6BY0 - chains B and D of the 4 polymer chains in the assembly; structure by X-ray diffraction, 2.93 A resolution.

[Chain B (and D)]
Molecule: Catalase HPII
From: Escherichia coli
Notes: EC 1.11.1.6; chain D of this document is another copy of the same molecule, construct and numbering; everything in this record applies to it too
Reference sequence: P21179 (CATE_ECOLI); residue numbers follow UniProt; this construct covers 1-753
Sequence (753 residues; each row starts with the number of its first residue):
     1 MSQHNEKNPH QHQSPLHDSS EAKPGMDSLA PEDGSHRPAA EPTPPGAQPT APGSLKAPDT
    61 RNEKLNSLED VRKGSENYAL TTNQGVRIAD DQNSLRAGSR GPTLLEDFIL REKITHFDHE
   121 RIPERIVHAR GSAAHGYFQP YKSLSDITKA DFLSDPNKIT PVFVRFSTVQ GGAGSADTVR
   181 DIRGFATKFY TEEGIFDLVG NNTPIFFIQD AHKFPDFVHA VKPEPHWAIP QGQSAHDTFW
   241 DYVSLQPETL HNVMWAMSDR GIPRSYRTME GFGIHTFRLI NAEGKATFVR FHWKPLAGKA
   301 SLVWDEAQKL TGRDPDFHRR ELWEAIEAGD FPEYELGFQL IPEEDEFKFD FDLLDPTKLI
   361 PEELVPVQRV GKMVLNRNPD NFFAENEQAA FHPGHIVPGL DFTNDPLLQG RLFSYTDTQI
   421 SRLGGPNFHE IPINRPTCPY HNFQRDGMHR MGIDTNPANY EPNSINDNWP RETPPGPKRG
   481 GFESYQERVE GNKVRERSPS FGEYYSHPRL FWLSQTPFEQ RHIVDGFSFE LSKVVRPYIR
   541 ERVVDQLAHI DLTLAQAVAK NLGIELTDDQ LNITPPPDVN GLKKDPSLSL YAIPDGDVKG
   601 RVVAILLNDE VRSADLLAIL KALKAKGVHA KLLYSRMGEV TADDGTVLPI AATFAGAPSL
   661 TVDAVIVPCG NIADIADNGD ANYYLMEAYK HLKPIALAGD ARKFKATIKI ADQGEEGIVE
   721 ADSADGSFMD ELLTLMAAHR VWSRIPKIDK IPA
Unresolved in the structure: 1-28, 711-714 (chain D: 1-27)
Covalently attached groups: covalent link H392-Y415

[Chain B / chain D interface]
Pairs across the interface - 273 pairs, chain B then chain D:
  L29(B) - P462(D)  hydrophobic
  L29(B) - N463(D)
  L29(B) - S464(D)
  L29(B) - N468(D)
  A30(B) - S464(D)
  A30(B) - D467(D)
  H36(B) - S464(D)
  H36(B) - I465(D)
  H36(B) - D467(D)  salt bridge
  R37(B) - I465(D)
  R37(B) - N466(D)
  R37(B) - D467(D)  salt bridge
  P52(B) - T455(D)
  S54(B) - T455(D)
  L55(B) - T455(D)
  V71(B) - M451(D)
  V71(B) - G452(D)
  V71(B) - I453(D)  hydrogen bond (backbone-backbone)
  R72(B) - I453(D)
  K73(B) - Y440(D)
  K73(B) - H441(D)
  K73(B) - I453(D)  hydrogen bond (backbone-backbone)
  K73(B) - D454(D)  salt bridge
  K73(B) - T455(D)  hydrogen bond (backbone-backbone)
  G74(B) - H441(D)
  G74(B) - T455(D)
  S75(B) - N456(D)
  S75(B) - N466(D)  hydrogen bond
  S75(B) - W469(D)
  S75(B) - P470(D)
  E76(B) - N466(D)
  E76(B) - W469(D)
  N77(B) - W469(D)
  Y78(B) - H441(D)
  Y78(B) - W469(D)
  Y78(B) - P470(D)
  Y78(B) - R471(D)  hydrogen bond (backbone-backbone)
  A79(B) - H441(D)
  A79(B) - P470(D)
  A79(B) - R471(D)
  A79(B) - T473(D)
  L80(B) - H441(D)
  L80(B) - N442(D)
  L80(B) - F443(D)  hydrophobic
  L80(B) - P470(D)
  L80(B) - R471(D)  hydrogen bond (backbone-backbone)
  T81(B) - Y440(D)
  T81(B) - H441(D)  hydrogen bond (backbone-backbone)
  T81(B) - N442(D)  hydrogen bond (backbone-side chain)
  T82(B) - Y440(D)
  T82(B) - N442(D)
  N83(B) - H429(D)
  N83(B) - P436(D)
  N83(B) - Y440(D)
  N83(B) - N442(D)  hydrogen bond
  N83(B) - Q444(D)  hydrogen bond
  Q84(B) - G194(D)
  Q84(B) - I195(D)  hydrogen bond (backbone-backbone)
  Q84(B) - H395(D)
  Q84(B) - H429(D)
  Q84(B) - P436(D)
  G85(B) - E193(D)
  G85(B) - G194(D)
  G85(B) - C438(D)
  G85(B) - P439(D)
  V86(B) - E193(D)
  V86(B) - I396(D)
  V86(B) - F482(D)  hydrophobic
  R87(B) - R479(D)  hydrogen bond (side chain-backbone)
  R87(B) - G480(D)
  R87(B) - G481(D)
  R87(B) - F482(D)  hydrogen bond (backbone-backbone)
  I88(B) - E472(D)
  I88(B) - T473(D)  hydrogen bond (backbone-backbone)
  A89(B) - E472(D)
  A89(B) - T473(D)
  A89(B) - P475(D)
  A89(B) - G481(D)
  A89(B) - F482(D)
  D90(B) - E472(D)
  D91(B) - E461(D)
  D91(B) - E472(D)  hydrogen bond (backbone-side chain)
  Q92(B) - E461(D)  hydrogen bond
  Q92(B) - E472(D)  hydrogen bond
  L95(B) - S484(D)
  A97(B) - V489(D)  hydrophobic
  P102(B) - K493(D)
  L105(B) - Q409(D)
  L105(B) - F413(D)  hydrophobic
  E106(B) - F402(D)
  E106(B) - Q409(D)  hydrogen bond
  E106(B) - L412(D)
  F108(B) - G394(D)
  F108(B) - F402(D)  hydrophobic
  F108(B) - F482(D)  hydrophobic
  R111(B) - L412(D)  hydrogen bond (side chain-backbone)
  R111(B) - F413(D)
  R111(B) - T416(D)
  E112(B) - Q444(D)  hydrogen bond
  T115(B) - I420(D)
  H116(B) - P426(D)
  H116(B) - N427(D)  hydrogen bond
  H116(B) - Q444(D)
  H116(B) - R445(D)  hydrogen bond (side chain-backbone)
  H116(B) - D446(D)
  H116(B) - R450(D)
  H119(B) - I420(D)
  H119(B) - P426(D)
  H119(B) - G447(D)
  E120(B) - R445(D)
  E120(B) - D446(D)
  E120(B) - G447(D)  hydrogen bond (backbone-backbone)
  I122(B) - M448(D)
  P123(B) - M448(D)
  E193(B) - G85(D)
  E193(B) - V86(D)
  G194(B) - Q84(D)
  G194(B) - G85(D)
  I195(B) - Q84(D)  hydrogen bond (backbone-backbone)
  D380(B) - I453(D)
  D380(B) - D454(D)
  D380(B) - T455(D)
  N381(B) - D454(D)
  F383(B) - D446(D)
  F383(B) - G447(D)
  F383(B) - R450(D)
  E385(B) - I453(D)
  Q388(B) - G447(D)
  Q388(B) - H449(D)
  Q388(B) - R450(D)  hydrogen bond (side chain-backbone)
  G394(B) - F108(D)
  H395(B) - Q84(D)
  I396(B) - V86(D)
  F402(B) - E106(D)
  F402(B) - F108(D)  hydrophobic
  Q409(B) - L105(D)
  Q409(B) - E106(D)  hydrogen bond
  L412(B) - E106(D)
  L412(B) - R111(D)  hydrogen bond (backbone-side chain)
  F413(B) - L105(D)  hydrophobic
  F413(B) - R111(D)
  T416(B) - R111(D)
  I420(B) - T115(D)
  I420(B) - H119(D)
  S421(B) - M448(D)
  R422(B) - M448(D)
  L423(B) - M448(D)
  L423(B) - H449(D)
  G424(B) - M448(D)  hydrogen bond (backbone-side chain)
  P426(B) - H116(D)
  P426(B) - H119(D)
  N427(B) - H116(D)  hydrogen bond
  N427(B) - H449(D)  hydrogen bond (backbone-side chain)
  F428(B) - H449(D)
  H429(B) - N83(D)
  H429(B) - Q84(D)
  E430(B) - M451(D)
  I431(B) - H449(D)
  P432(B) - M451(D)
  P436(B) - N83(D)
  P436(B) - Q84(D)
  C438(B) - G85(D)
  P439(B) - G85(D)
  Y440(B) - K73(D)  hydrogen bond (backbone-side chain)
  Y440(B) - T81(D)
  Y440(B) - T82(D)
  H441(B) - K73(D)
  H441(B) - G74(D)
  H441(B) - Y78(D)
  H441(B) - A79(D)
  H441(B) - L80(D)
  H441(B) - T81(D)  hydrogen bond (backbone-backbone)
  N442(B) - L80(D)
  N442(B) - T81(D)  hydrogen bond (side chain-backbone)
  N442(B) - T82(D)
  N442(B) - N83(D)  hydrogen bond
  F443(B) - L80(D)  hydrophobic
  Q444(B) - N83(D)  hydrogen bond
  Q444(B) - E112(D)  hydrogen bond
  Q444(B) - H116(D)
  R445(B) - H116(D)  hydrogen bond (backbone-side chain)
  R445(B) - E120(D)
  D446(B) - H116(D)
  D446(B) - E120(D)
  D446(B) - R121(D)  salt bridge
  D446(B) - F383(D)
  G447(B) - H119(D)
  G447(B) - E120(D)  hydrogen bond (backbone-backbone)
  G447(B) - F383(D)
  G447(B) - Q388(D)
  M448(B) - I122(D)  hydrophobic
  M448(B) - P123(D)
  M448(B) - S421(D)
  M448(B) - R422(D)
  M448(B) - L423(D)
  M448(B) - G424(D)  hydrogen bond (side chain-backbone)
  H449(B) - Q388(D)
  H449(B) - L423(D)
  H449(B) - G424(D)  hydrogen bond (side chain-backbone)
  H449(B) - M448(D)
  H449(B) - H449(D)
  R450(B) - H116(D)
  R450(B) - F383(D)
  R450(B) - Q388(D)  hydrogen bond (backbone-side chain)
  M451(B) - V71(D)
  M451(B) - E430(D)
  M451(B) - P432(D)
  M451(B) - M451(D)  hydrophobic
  G452(B) - V71(D)
  I453(B) - V71(D)  hydrogen bond (backbone-backbone)
  I453(B) - R72(D)
  I453(B) - K73(D)  hydrogen bond (backbone-backbone)
  I453(B) - D380(D)
  I453(B) - E385(D)
  D454(B) - K73(D)  salt bridge
  D454(B) - D380(D)
  D454(B) - N381(D)
  T455(B) - P52(D)
  T455(B) - S54(D)
  T455(B) - L55(D)
  T455(B) - K73(D)  hydrogen bond (backbone-backbone)
  T455(B) - G74(D)
  T455(B) - D380(D)
  N456(B) - S75(D)
  E461(B) - D91(D)
  E461(B) - Q92(D)  hydrogen bond
  P462(B) - L29(D)  hydrophobic
  N463(B) - L29(D)
  S464(B) - L29(D)
  S464(B) - A30(D)
  S464(B) - H36(D)
  I465(B) - H36(D)
  I465(B) - R37(D)
  N466(B) - R37(D)  hydrogen bond
  N466(B) - S75(D)  hydrogen bond
  N466(B) - E76(D)
  D467(B) - S28(D)  hydrogen bond
  D467(B) - L29(D)  hydrogen bond (side chain-backbone)
  D467(B) - A30(D)  hydrogen bond (side chain-backbone)
  N468(B) - L29(D)
  W469(B) - S75(D)
  W469(B) - E76(D)
  W469(B) - N77(D)
  W469(B) - Y78(D)
  P470(B) - S75(D)
  P470(B) - Y78(D)
  P470(B) - A79(D)
  P470(B) - L80(D)
  R471(B) - S28(D)
  R471(B) - Y78(D)  hydrogen bond (backbone-backbone)
  R471(B) - A79(D)
  R471(B) - L80(D)  hydrogen bond (backbone-backbone)
  E472(B) - L80(D)
  E472(B) - I88(D)
  E472(B) - A89(D)
  E472(B) - D90(D)
  E472(B) - D91(D)  hydrogen bond (side chain-backbone)
  E472(B) - Q92(D)  hydrogen bond
  T473(B) - A79(D)
  T473(B) - R87(D)
  T473(B) - I88(D)  hydrogen bond (backbone-backbone)
  T473(B) - A89(D)
  P475(B) - A89(D)
  R479(B) - R87(D)  hydrogen bond (backbone-side chain)
  G480(B) - R87(D)
  G481(B) - R87(D)
  G481(B) - A89(D)
  F482(B) - V86(D)  hydrophobic
  F482(B) - R87(D)  hydrogen bond (backbone-backbone)
  F482(B) - A89(D)
  F482(B) - F108(D)  hydrophobic
  S484(B) - L95(D)
  V489(B) - A97(D)  hydrophobic
Also at the interface, not in a pair above, chain B (124 interface residues in all): L68, I109, K113, R121, A384, V397, P398, D401, N404, G410, N434, P457, K493
Also at the interface, not in a pair above, chain D (126 interface residues in all): L68, P102, I109, K113, A384, V397, P398, D401, N404, G410, G425, F428, I431, N434, P457

[Overview]
The interface between chain B and chain D involves 124 residues on one side and 126 on the other; the contacts
include 57 hydrogen bonds and 5 salt bridges. Polar pairs include H36(B)-D467(D), R37(B)-D467(D) and
K73(B)-D454(D).
Both chains are Catalase HPII (Escherichia coli). Entry 6BY0 (Crystal structure of catalase HPII from E. coli
in space group P1) was determined by X-ray diffraction (same publication as 6B6M).
